Entry 9EK2 (electron microscopy, 8.30 A resolution (very low resolution: no residue pairs are listed; an interface is given only as per-side residue counts)); this record covers chains V and U of the 39 polymer chains in the assembly.

[Chain V (and U)]
Molecule: Matrix protein p17
Source organism: Human immunodeficiency virus type 1
Notes: chain U of this document is another copy of the same molecule, construct and numbering; everything in this record applies to it too
UniProtKB: P12497 (POL_HV1N5); residues 1-115 here correspond to UniProt positions 2-116 (UniProt number = residue number + 1)
Amino-acid sequence (115 residues; numbered 1 to 115; the number before each row is that of its first residue):
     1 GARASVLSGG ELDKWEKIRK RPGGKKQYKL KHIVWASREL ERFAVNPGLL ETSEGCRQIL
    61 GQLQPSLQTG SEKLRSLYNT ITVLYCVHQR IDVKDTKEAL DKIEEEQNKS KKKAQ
Differences from the reference sequence: engineered mutation Lys20 (Leu21 in P12497), Lys73 (Glu74 in P12497), Thr82 (Ala83 in P12497)
Covalent attachments: myristic acid (MYR) linked to Gly1
Swiss-Prot annotation at these positions:
  - region: Val6 to Leu30 (Interaction with Gp41), Leu7 to Arg42 (Interaction with host CALM1), Glu11 to Ile18 (Interaction with host AP3D1), Asp13 to His32 (Interaction with membrane phosphatidylinositol 4,5-bisphosphate and RNA), Glu72, Leu74 to Ser76 (Interaction with membrane phosphatidylinositol 4,5-bisphosphate)
  - motif: Trp15 to Arg19, Arg21 (Nuclear export signal), Lys25 to Lys31 (Nuclear localization signal)
  - lipidation: Gly1 (N-myristoyl glycine)
What the authors report for this chain:
  - binding site for myristic acid: Arg38 (from molecular simulation)
  - mutagenesis - L20K/E73K/A82T: increased binding to lipid (from molecular simulation)
  - mutagenesis - R19A, E41A, E51A: unchanged growth
  - mutagenesis - R19L: unchanged growth (citing earlier work)

[How chain V and chain U interact]
At this resolution (8 A) residue pairs are not listed: 14 residues of chain V and 13 of chain U lie at the interface.

[Summary]
Chain V and chain U form an interface of 14 and 13 residues respectively. Myristic acid is covalently linked
to Gly1(V). The paper reports a binding site for myristic acid at Arg38(V); L20K/E73K/A82T of chain V increase
binding to lipid; 5 substitutions were tested in all.
Both chains are Matrix protein p17 (Human immunodeficiency virus type 1). Entry 9EK2 (HIV-1 immature
L20K/E73K/A82T matrix protein p17 lattice) was determined by electron microscopy together with 9EK1 and 9EK3
from the same study.
